Entry 6VK1 (electron microscopy, 3.90 A resolution); this record covers chains B and A.

[Chain B]
Molecule: ERAD-associated E3 ubiquitin-protein ligase HRD1
Organism: Saccharomyces cerevisiae
Notes: EC 2.3.2.27
UniProt: Q08109 (HRD1_YEAST); residue numbers follow UniProt; this construct covers 1-480
Amino-acid sequence (480 residues; numbered 1 to 480; the number before each row is that of its first residue):
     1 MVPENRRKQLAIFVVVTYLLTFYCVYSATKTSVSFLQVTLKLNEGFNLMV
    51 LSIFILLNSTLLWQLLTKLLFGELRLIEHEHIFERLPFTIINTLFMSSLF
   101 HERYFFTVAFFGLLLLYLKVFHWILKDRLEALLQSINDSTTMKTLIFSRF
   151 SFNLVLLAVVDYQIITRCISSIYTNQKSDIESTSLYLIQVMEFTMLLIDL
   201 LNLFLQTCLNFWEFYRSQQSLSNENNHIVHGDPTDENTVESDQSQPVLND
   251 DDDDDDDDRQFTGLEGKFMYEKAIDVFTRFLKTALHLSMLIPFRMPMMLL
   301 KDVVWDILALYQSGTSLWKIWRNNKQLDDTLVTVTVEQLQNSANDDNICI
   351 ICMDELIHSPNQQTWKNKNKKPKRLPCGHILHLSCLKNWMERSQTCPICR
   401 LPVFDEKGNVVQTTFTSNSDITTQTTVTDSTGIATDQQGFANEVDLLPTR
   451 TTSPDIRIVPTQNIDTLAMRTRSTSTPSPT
Unresolved in the structure: 221-264, 325-480

[Chain A]
Molecule: ERAD-associated E3 ubiquitin-protein ligase component HRD3
Organism: Saccharomyces cerevisiae
UniProt: Q05787 (HRD3_YEAST); numbering as in UniProt (aligned over 1-767)
Amino-acid sequence (767 residues; row label = number of the first residue in the row):
     1 MITLLLYLCVICNAIVLIRADSIADPWPEARHLLNTIAKSRDPMKEAAME
    51 PNADEFVGFYVPMDYSPRNEEKNYQSIWQNEITDSQRHIYELLVQSSEQF
   101 NNSEATYTLSQIHLWSQYNFPHNMTLAHKYLEKFNDLTHFTNHSAIFDLA
   151 VMYATGGCASGNDQTVIPQDSAKALLYYQRAAQLGNLKAKQVLAYKYYSG
   201 FNVPRNFHKSLVLYRDIAEQLRKSYSRDEWDIVFPYWESYNVRISDFESG
   251 LLGKGLNSVPSSTVRKRTTRPDIGSPFIAQVNGVQMTLQIEPMGRFAFNG
   301 NDGNINGDEDDEDASERRIIRIYYAALNDYKGTYSQSRNCERAKNLLELT
   351 YKEFQPHVDNLDPLQVFYYVRCLQLLGHMYFTGEGSSKPNIHMAEEILTT
   401 SLEISRRAQGPIGRACIDLGLINQYITNNISQAISYYMKAMKTQANNGIV
   451 EFQLSKLATSFPEEKIGDPFNLMETAYLNGFIPAIYEFAVMIESGMNSKS
   501 SVENTAYLFKTFVDKNEAIMAPKLRTAFAALINDRSEVALWAYSQLAEQG
   551 YETAQVSAAYLMYQLPYEFEDPPRTTDQRKTLAISYYTRAFKQGNIDAGV
   601 VAGDIYFQMQNYSKAMALYQGAALKYSIQAIWNLGYMHEHGLGVNRDFHL
   651 AKRYYDQVSEHDHRFYLASKLSVLKLHLKSWLTWITREKVNYWKPSSPLN
   701 PNEDTQHSKTSWYKQLTKILQRMRHKEDSDKAAEDSHKHRTVVQNGANHR
   751 GDDQEEASEILGFQMED
Unresolved in the structure: 1-25, 51-56, 159-167, 271-312, 496, 683, 687-767
Swiss-Prot annotation at these positions:
  - glycosylation (N-linked (GlcNAc...) asparagine): Asn101, Asn123, Asn142, Asn429, Asn611

[How chain B and chain A interact]
Pairs across the interface (18):
  Thr29(B) with Phe569(A)
  Lys30(B) with Tyr567(A); Glu568(A), hydrogen bond (side chain-backbone); Phe569(A), hydrogen bond (side chain-backbone)
  Ser32(B) with Tyr567(A); Glu568(A), hydrogen bond (backbone-backbone)
  Val33(B) with Glu568(A)
  Ser34(B) with Leu256(A); Gln629(A), hydrogen bond
  Phe35(B) with Trp632(A), hydrophobic; Ala668(A), hydrophobic
  Leu36(B) with Trp632(A), hydrophobic; Phe665(A), hydrophobic; Ala668(A), hydrophobic
  Thr39(B) with Ala668(A)
  Leu40(B) with Gly255(A); Arg664(A); Phe665(A), hydrophobic
Also at the interface, not in a pair above, chain B (10 interface residues in all): Gln37
Also at the interface, not in a pair above, chain A (17 interface residues in all): Gly253, Lys254, Leu565, Pro566, Glu570, Leu667, Leu671

[In short]
Chain B and chain A form an interface of 10 and 17 residues respectively, with 4 hydrogen bonds. Among the
polar pairs are Lys30(B)-Glu568(A), Lys30(B)-Phe569(A) and Ser34(B)-Gln629(A).
Chain B is ERAD-associated E3 ubiquitin-protein ligase HRD1 and chain A is ERAD-associated E3
ubiquitin-protein ligase component HRD3, both from Saccharomyces cerevisiae; the structure, CryoEM structure
of Hrd1/Hrd3 part from Hrd1-Usa1/Der1/Hrd3 complex, was determined by electron microscopy together with 6VJY,
6VJZ, 6VK0 and 6VK3 from the same study.
